4B9W - chains A and S of the 4 polymer chains in the assembly; structure by X-ray diffraction, 2.10 A resolution.

[Chain A]
Name: Tudor domain-containing protein 1
Organism: Mus musculus
Notes: fragment: extended tudor domain td3, residues 692-892
UniProt: Q99MV1 (TDRD1_MOUSE); residue numbers follow UniProt; this construct covers 692-892
Chain sequence (201 residues; numbered 692 to 892; the number before each row is that of its first residue):
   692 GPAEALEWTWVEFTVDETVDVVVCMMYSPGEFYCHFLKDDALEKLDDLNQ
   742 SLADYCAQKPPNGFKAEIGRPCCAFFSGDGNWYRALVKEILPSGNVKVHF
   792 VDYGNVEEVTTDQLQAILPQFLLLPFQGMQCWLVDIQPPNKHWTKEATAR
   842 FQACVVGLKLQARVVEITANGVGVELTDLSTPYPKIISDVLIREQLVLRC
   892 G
Unresolved in the structure: 692-696
Swiss-Prot annotation at these positions:
  - mutagenesis: Tyr774 (Y774N: Strongly reduced binding to symmetric dimethylarginines), Asn796 (N796A: Significantly reduced binding to symmetric dimethylarginines)
What the authors report for this chain:
  - contacts within the chain: Trp699-Phe817 (hydrophobic contact), Trp701-Phe817 (hydrophobic contact), Phe704-Phe727 (hydrophobic contact), Phe704-Met820 (hydrophobic contact), Tyr724-Gly795 (hydrophobic contact), Glu708-Lys729, Glu703-Lys729 (backbone contact), Leu739-Arg775 (hydrophobic contact), Phe767-Gly769, Asp770-Tyr774 (hydrogen bond), Arg775-Asp793 (salt bridge), Asn740-Tyr794 (hydrogen bond), Asn796-Glu798, Arg775-Ile808 (hydrophobic contact), Arg775-Phe812 (backbone contact), Arg775-Leu815 (backbone contact), Arg775-Pro816 (backbone contact), Arg775-Phe817 (hydrophobic contact)
  - mutagenesis - Y774N (Kd 270 uM), N796A (KD 1.4 mM): decreased binding to Piwi-like protein 2 (chain S)
  - mutagenesis - Y774A: abolished binding to Piwi-like protein 2 (chain S)

[Chain S]
Name: Piwi-like protein 2
Notes: fragment: n-terminal peptide containing methylated arg45, residues 38-50
UniProt: Q8CDG1 (PIWL2_MOUSE); residue numbers follow UniProt; this construct covers 38-50
Chain sequence (13 residues; row label = number of the first residue in the row):
    38 GRAGPAGRGLVFR
Unresolved in the structure: 38-42
Modified residues: Arg45 (n3, n4-dimethylarginine; 2MR)
Swiss-Prot annotation at these positions:
  - mutagenesis: Arg39 (R39K: Abolishes interaction with TDRD1; when associated with K-9; K-45 and K-74)

[Chain A / chain S interface]
Pairs across the interface - 11 pairs, chain A then chain S:
  Ile759(A) - Phe49(S)
  Ile759(A) - Arg50(S)
  Lys779(A) - Arg50(S)
  Glu780(A) - Val48(S)
  Glu780(A) - Phe49(S)
  Glu780(A) - Arg50(S)  salt bridge
  Ile781(A) - Val48(S)
  Ile781(A) - Phe49(S)  hydrogen bond (backbone-backbone)
  Leu782(A) - Val48(S)  hydrophobic
  Pro783(A) - Leu47(S)
  Pro783(A) - Val48(S)
Interface residues without a listed pair, chain S (5 interface residues in all): Gly46
From the paper, about this interface:
  - hot spots on chain A (mutagenesis) - N796A (KD 1.4 mM): decreased binding to Piwi-like protein 2 (chain S)

[Overview]
6 residues of chain A face 5 of chain S across their interface, with 1 hydrogen bond and 1 salt bridge. Polar
contacts include Glu780(A)-Arg50(S) and Ile781(A)-Phe49(S). From the paper: Y774N and N796A of chain A reduce
binding to Piwi-like protein 2 (chain S); contacts within the chain involving Trp699(A), Phe817(A) and
Trp701(A) among others.
Chain A is Tudor domain-containing protein 1 (Mus musculus) and chain S is Piwi-like protein 2; the structure,
Structure of extended Tudor domain TD3 from mouse TDRD1 in complex with MILI peptide containing
dimethylarginine ..., was determined by X-ray diffraction together with 4B9X from the same study.
